2JDY - chains B and C of the 4 polymer chains in the assembly; structure by X-ray diffraction, 1.70 A resolution.

# Chain B (and C)
Molecule: Fucose-binding lectin pa-iil
Source organism: Pseudomonas aeruginosa
Notes: chain C of this document is another copy of the same molecule, construct and numbering; everything in this record applies to it too
Reference sequence: Q9HYN5 (Q9HYN5_PSEAE); residues 0-114 here correspond to UniProt positions 1-115 (UniProt number = residue number + 1)
Chain sequence (115 residues; each row starts with the number of its first residue; numbering starts at 0):
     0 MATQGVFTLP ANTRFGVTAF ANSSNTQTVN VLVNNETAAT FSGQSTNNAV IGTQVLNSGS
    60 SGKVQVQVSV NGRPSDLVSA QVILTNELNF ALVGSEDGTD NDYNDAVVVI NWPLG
Disordered / not traced: 0
Sequence notes: engineered mutation Asn24 (Gly25 in Q9HYN5)
Ion coordination: Ca2+ site 1: Asn21, Asp101, Asn103, Asp104 (together with methyl alpha-D-mannopyranoside) (shared with 1 residue of chain A); Ca2+ site 2: Glu95, Asp99, Asp101, Asp104 (together with methyl alpha-D-mannopyranoside); Ca2+ site 3: Gly114 (together with methyl alpha-D-mannopyranoside) (shared with 4 residues of chain A)
Ligand contacts: methyl alpha-D-mannopyranoside (MMA): Asn21, Ser22, Ser23, Asn24, Glu95, Asp96, Gly97, Asp99, Asp101, Asn103, Asp104
From the paper describing this entry:
  - binding site for methyl alpha-D-mannopyranoside: Ser23, Asn24
  - mutagenesis - G24N: unchanged binding to methyl alpha-D-mannopyranoside
  - mutagenesis - G24N: unchanged binding to Me-alpha-Gal

# Chain B / chain C interface
Pairs across the interface (18):
  Ala1(B) - Thr84(C)
  Thr2(B) - Thr84(C)  hydrogen bond (backbone-side chain)
  Val5(B) - Asn85(C)
  Phe6(B) - Asn85(C)
  Thr7(B) - Asn85(C)  hydrogen bond
  Ala79(B) - Ile82(C)
  Gln80(B) - Gln80(C)
  Gln80(B) - Val81(C)
  Gln80(B) - Ile82(C)  hydrogen bond (backbone-backbone)
  Val81(B) - Gln80(C)
  Val81(B) - Val81(C)  hydrophobic
  Ile82(B) - Ala79(C)
  Ile82(B) - Gln80(C)  hydrogen bond (backbone-backbone)
  Thr84(B) - Ala1(C)
  Thr84(B) - Thr2(C)  hydrogen bond (side chain-backbone)
  Asn85(B) - Val5(C)
  Asn85(B) - Phe6(C)
  Asn85(B) - Thr7(C)  hydrogen bond
Interface residues without a listed pair, chain B (13 interface residues in all): Gln3, Leu83
Interface residues without a listed pair, chain C (13 interface residues in all): Gln3, Leu83

# In short
The chain B/chain C interface involves 13 residues from each chain, with 6 hydrogen bonds. Polar pairs include
Thr2(B)-Thr84(C), Thr7(B)-Asn85(C) and Gln80(B)-Ile82(C). Ligands of chain B: methyl alpha-D-mannopyranoside.
From the paper: a binding site for methyl alpha-D-mannopyranoside at Ser23(B) and Asn24(B); G24N of chain B
leaves binding to methyl alpha-D-mannopyranoside unchanged.
Both chains are Fucose-binding lectin pa-iil (Pseudomonas aeruginosa). Entry 2JDY (Mutant (G24N) of
Pseudomonas aeruginosa lectin II (PA-IIL) complexed with methyl-b-D-mannoyranoside) was determined by X-ray
diffraction together with 2JDM, 2JDN, 2JDP and 2JDU from the same study.
